Entry 5YCS (X-ray diffraction, 1.95 A resolution); this record covers chains C and D of the 4 polymer chains in the assembly.

# Chain C (and D)
Protein: Enoyl-[acyl-carrier-protein] reductase [NADH] FabI
Organism: Bacillus cereus (strain ATCC 14579 / DSM 31 / JCM 2152 / NBRC 15305 / NCIMB 9373 / NRRL B-3711)
Notes: EC 1.3.1.9; chain D of this document is another copy of the same molecule, construct and numbering; everything in this record applies to it too
UniProtKB: Q81GI3 (FABI_BACCR); residue numbers follow UniProt; this construct covers 1-256
Amino-acid sequence (258 residues; row label = number of the first residue in the row; numbers below 1 keep their minus sign (Gly-1 is residue -1)):
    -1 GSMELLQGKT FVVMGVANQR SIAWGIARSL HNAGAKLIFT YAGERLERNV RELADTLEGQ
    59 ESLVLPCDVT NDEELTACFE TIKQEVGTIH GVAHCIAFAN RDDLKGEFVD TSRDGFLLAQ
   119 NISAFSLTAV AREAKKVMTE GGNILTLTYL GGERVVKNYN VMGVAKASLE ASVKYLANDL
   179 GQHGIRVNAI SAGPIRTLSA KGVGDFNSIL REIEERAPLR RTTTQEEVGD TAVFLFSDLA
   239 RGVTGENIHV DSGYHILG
Unresolved in the structure: -1 to 0
Construct notes: expression tag (-1 to 0)
UniProt features mapped onto this chain:
  - active site (Proton acceptor): Tyr147, Tyr157
  - binding site (NAD(+)): Gly13, Ser19, Ile20, Asp66, Val67, Ile94, Lys164, Ile193 to Ser197
  - binding site (substrate): Ala97
  - site: Asn205 (Involved in acyl-ACP binding)
Ligand contacts:
  - NAD (nicotinamide-adenine-dinucleotide): Gly13, Val14, Ala15, Ser19, Ile20, Ala21, Ala40, Leu44, Cys65, Asp66, Val67, Thr68, Cys93, Ile94, Ala95, Phe96, Ile120, Leu145, Thr146, Tyr147, Tyr157, Lys164, Ala190, Gly191, Pro192, Ile193, Thr195, Leu196, Ser197, Phe204
  - triclosan (TCL): Ala95, Phe96, Ala97, Leu102, Tyr147, Tyr157, Met160, Lys164, Pro192, Ser197, Ala198, Val201, Phe204

# Chain C / chain D interface
Contacting residue pairs (80):
  Val67(C) with Arg111(D), hydrogen bond (backbone-side chain)
  Thr68(C) with Arg111(D)
  Asp70(C) with Arg111(D), salt bridge
  Glu105(C) with Lys133(D), salt bridge; Asp177(D); Gln180(D), hydrogen bond; His181(D), salt bridge
  Phe106(C) with Thr126(D); Ser170(D); Tyr173(D), hydrophobic; Leu174(D), hydrophobic; Asp177(D), hydrogen bond (backbone-side chain)
  Val107(C) with Thr126(D); Arg130(D); Leu174(D), hydrophobic; Asp177(D), hydrogen bond (backbone-side chain)
  Asp108(C) with Arg130(D), salt bridge
  Thr109(C) with Phe123(D)
  Ser110(C) with Phe123(D)
  Arg111(C) with Val67(D), hydrogen bond (side chain-backbone); Thr68(D); Asp70(D), salt bridge; Asn119(D), hydrogen bond; Phe123(D); Ala127(D)
  Phe114(C) with Gln118(D); Phe123(D), hydrophobic; Ser166(D)
  Leu115(C) with Leu115(D)
  Gln118(C) with Phe114(D); Gln118(D), hydrogen bond; Ser166(D), hydrogen bond
  Asn119(C) with Arg111(D), hydrogen bond; Leu115(D)
  Phe123(C) with Thr109(D); Ser110(D); Arg111(D); Phe114(D), hydrophobic
  Thr126(C) with Phe106(D); Val107(D)
  Arg130(C) with Val107(D); Asp108(D), salt bridge
  Lys133(C) with Glu105(D), salt bridge
  Gly149(C) with Tyr173(D), hydrogen bond (backbone-side chain)
  Glu151(C) with Lys172(D), hydrogen bond (backbone-side chain)
  Arg152(C) with Tyr173(D), hydrogen bond (backbone-side chain)
  Val153(C) with Lys172(D); Tyr173(D), hydrophobic; Asn176(D)
  Val154(C) with Tyr173(D), hydrogen bond (backbone-side chain)
  Lys155(C) with Asn176(D), hydrogen bond
  Tyr157(C) with Tyr173(D)
  Asn158(C) with Tyr173(D)
  Gly161(C) with Tyr173(D)
  Val162(C) with Ser166(D); Ser170(D)
  Ala165(C) with Ala165(D); Ala169(D), hydrophobic
  Ser166(C) with Gln118(D), hydrogen bond; Val162(D); Ser166(D)
  Ala169(C) with Ala165(D), hydrophobic
  Ser170(C) with Phe106(D); Val162(D)
  Lys172(C) with Glu151(D), hydrogen bond (side chain-backbone); Val153(D)
  Tyr173(C) with Phe106(D), hydrophobic; Gly149(D), hydrogen bond (side chain-backbone); Arg152(D), hydrogen bond (side chain-backbone); Val153(D); Val154(D), hydrogen bond (side chain-backbone); Asn158(D); Gly161(D)
  Leu174(C) with Phe106(D), hydrophobic; Val107(D), hydrophobic
  Asn176(C) with Val153(D)
  Asp177(C) with Glu105(D); Phe106(D), hydrogen bond (side chain-backbone); Val107(D), hydrogen bond (side chain-backbone)
  Gln180(C) with Glu105(D), hydrogen bond
Also at the interface, not in a pair above, chain C (45 interface residues in all): Asn69, Leu73, Ala122, Ala127, Ala129, Leu178, His181
Also at the interface, not in a pair above, chain D (44 interface residues in all): Asn69, Leu73, Ala122, Ala129, Tyr157, Leu178

# In short
Chain C and chain D form an interface of 45 and 44 residues respectively; the contacts include 22 hydrogen
bonds and 7 salt bridges. Polar pairs include Asp70(C)-Arg111(D), Glu105(C)-Lys133(D) and Glu105(C)-His181(D).
Bound to chain C: NAD and triclosan.
Both chains are Enoyl-[acyl-carrier-protein] reductase [NADH] FabI (Bacillus cereus (strain ATCC 14579 / DSM
31 / JCM 2152 / NBRC 15305 / NCIMB 9373 / NRRL B-3711)). Entry 5YCS (X-Ray Structure of Enoyl-Acyl Carrier
Protein Reductase from Bacillus Anthracis with triclosan) was determined by X-ray diffraction (same
publication as 5YCR, 5YCV and 5YCX).
